6ONC - chains A and B; structure by X-ray diffraction, 1.50 A resolution.

== Chain A (and B) ==
Molecule: Carbon monoxide dehydrogenase
From: Desulfovibrio vulgaris
Notes: EC 1.2.7.4; chain B of this document is another copy of the same molecule, construct and numbering; everything in this record applies to it too
Reference sequence: Q72A99 (Q72A99_DESVH); residues 2-629 here = UniProt positions 2-629
Sequence (637 residues; row label = number of the first residue in the row; numbers below 1 keep their minus sign (Met-7 is residue -7)):
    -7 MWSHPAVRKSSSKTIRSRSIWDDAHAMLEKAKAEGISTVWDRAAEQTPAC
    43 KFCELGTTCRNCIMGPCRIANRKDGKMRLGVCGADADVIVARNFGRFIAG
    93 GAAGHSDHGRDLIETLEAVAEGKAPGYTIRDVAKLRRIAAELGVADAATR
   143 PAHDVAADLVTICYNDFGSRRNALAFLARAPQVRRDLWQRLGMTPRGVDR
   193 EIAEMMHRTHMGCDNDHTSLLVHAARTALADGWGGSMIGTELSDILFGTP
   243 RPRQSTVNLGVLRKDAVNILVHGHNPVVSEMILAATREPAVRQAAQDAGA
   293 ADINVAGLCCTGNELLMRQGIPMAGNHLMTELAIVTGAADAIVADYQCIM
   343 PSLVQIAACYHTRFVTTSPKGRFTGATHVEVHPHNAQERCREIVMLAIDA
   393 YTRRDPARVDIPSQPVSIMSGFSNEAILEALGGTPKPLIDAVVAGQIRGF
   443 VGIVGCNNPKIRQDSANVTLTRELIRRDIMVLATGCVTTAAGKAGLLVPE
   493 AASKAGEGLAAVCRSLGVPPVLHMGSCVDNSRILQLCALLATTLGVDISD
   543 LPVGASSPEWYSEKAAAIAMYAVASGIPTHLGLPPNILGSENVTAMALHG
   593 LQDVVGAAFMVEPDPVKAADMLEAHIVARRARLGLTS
Disordered / not traced: -7 to 3, 629 (chain B: -7 to 3)
Construct notes: expression tag (-7 to 1)
Ion coordination: 2Fe-2S cluster Fe: Cys42, Cys45 (shared with Cys42(B), Cys45(B) of chain B); 4Fe-4S cluster Fe: Cys51, Cys54, Cys59, Cys74; fe(4)-ni(1)-S(4) cluster Fe: His266, Cys302, Cys340, Cys448, Cys478; Fe ion: Cys519 (together with fe(4)-ni(1)-S(4) cluster)
Residues lining bound ligands:
  - 2Fe-2S cluster (FES): Cys42, Phe44, Cys45, Thr50, Arg60
  - 4Fe-4S cluster (SF4): Cys51, Arg52, Asn53, Cys54, Met56, Gly57, Pro58, Cys59, Gly72, Val73, Cys74, Ala76, Ile81, Arg84, Met203
  - fe(4)-ni(1)-S(4) cluster (XCC): His266, Cys301, Cys302, His319, Cys340, Gly447, Cys448, Gly477, Cys478, Cys519, Tyr553, Ser554, Lys556
What the authors report for this chain:
  - fe(4)-ni(1)-S(4) cluster coordination: His266, Cys302
  - 2Fe-2S cluster coordination: Cys42, Cys45 (proposed by the authors, not directly observed)
  - Fe ion coordination: Cys519

== Chain A / chain B interface ==
Residue-residue contacts (210):
  Val31(A) - Val73(B)  hydrophobic
  Arg34(A) - Gly72(B)  hydrogen bond (side chain-backbone)
  Arg34(A) - Val73(B)  hydrogen bond (side chain-backbone)
  Arg34(A) - Cys74(B)
  Arg34(A) - Gly75(B)
  Ala35(A) - Val73(B)  hydrophobic
  Glu37(A) - Lys68(B)
  Glu37(A) - Met69(B)  hydrogen bond (side chain-backbone)
  Gln38(A) - Cys59(B)
  Gln38(A) - Arg60(B)  hydrogen bond (side chain-backbone)
  Gln38(A) - Met69(B)
  Gln38(A) - Leu71(B)  hydrogen bond (side chain-backbone)
  Gln38(A) - Val73(B)
  Pro40(A) - Arg60(B)  hydrogen bond (backbone-side chain)
  Ala41(A) - Pro58(B)  hydrophobic
  Ala41(A) - Arg60(B)
  Cys42(A) - Arg60(B)
  Cys45(A) - Thr50(B)
  Cys45(A) - Arg52(B)
  Cys45(A) - Pro58(B)  hydrophobic
  Glu46(A) - Pro58(B)
  Thr50(A) - Cys45(B)
  Thr50(A) - Arg52(B)  hydrogen bond (backbone-side chain)
  Arg52(A) - Cys45(B)
  Arg52(A) - Thr50(B)
  Arg52(A) - Arg52(B)
  Arg52(A) - Asn85(B)
  Arg52(A) - Phe89(B)
  Asn53(A) - Phe89(B)
  Asn53(A) - Glu555(B)
  Cys54(A) - Phe89(B)  hydrophobic
  Cys54(A) - Tyr553(B)
  Ile55(A) - Asn450(B)  hydrogen bond (backbone-side chain)
  Ile55(A) - Lys452(B)  hydrogen bond (backbone-side chain)
  Ile55(A) - Trp552(B)
  Ile55(A) - Tyr553(B)  hydrogen bond (backbone-backbone)
  Ile55(A) - Leu575(B)  hydrophobic
  Ile55(A) - Asn578(B)
  Met56(A) - Val31(B)  hydrophobic
  Met56(A) - His319(B)  hydrogen bond
  Met56(A) - Asn450(B)
  Met56(A) - Pro451(B)
  Met56(A) - Lys452(B)  hydrogen bond (backbone-side chain)
  Met56(A) - Tyr553(B)  hydrophobic
  Gly57(A) - Lys452(B)  hydrogen bond (backbone-side chain)
  Pro58(A) - Ala41(B)  hydrophobic
  Pro58(A) - Cys45(B)  hydrophobic
  Pro58(A) - Glu46(B)
  Cys59(A) - Gln38(B)
  Arg60(A) - Gln38(B)  hydrogen bond (backbone-side chain)
  Arg60(A) - Pro40(B)  hydrogen bond (side chain-backbone)
  Arg60(A) - Ala41(B)
  Arg60(A) - Cys42(B)
  Lys68(A) - Glu37(B)
  Met69(A) - Glu37(B)  hydrogen bond (backbone-side chain)
  Met69(A) - Gln38(B)
  Leu71(A) - Gln38(B)  hydrogen bond (backbone-side chain)
  Gly72(A) - Arg34(B)  hydrogen bond (backbone-side chain)
  Val73(A) - Val31(B)
  Val73(A) - Arg34(B)  hydrogen bond (backbone-side chain)
  Val73(A) - Ala35(B)  hydrophobic
  Val73(A) - Gln38(B)
  Cys74(A) - Arg34(B)
  Cys74(A) - Met342(B)
  Cys74(A) - Pro343(B)
  Cys74(A) - Ser344(B)
  Gly75(A) - Arg34(B)
  Gly75(A) - Pro343(B)
  Ala76(A) - Pro343(B)
  Asn85(A) - Arg52(B)
  Arg88(A) - Gly92(B)
  Arg88(A) - Met198(B)
  Arg88(A) - Glu555(B)  salt bridge
  Phe89(A) - Arg52(B)
  Phe89(A) - Asn53(B)
  Phe89(A) - Cys54(B)  hydrophobic
  Gly92(A) - Arg88(B)
  Gly92(A) - Met198(B)
  Gly92(A) - His202(B)
  Ala95(A) - Ala195(B)
  Ala95(A) - Met198(B)  hydrophobic
  Ala95(A) - His199(B)
  Gly96(A) - His199(B)
  Asp99(A) - Glu196(B)
  Asp99(A) - His199(B)  salt bridge
  Arg102(A) - Ser161(B)  hydrogen bond
  Arg102(A) - Arg192(B)
  Arg102(A) - Ala195(B)
  Glu106(A) - Arg192(B)  salt bridge
  Glu109(A) - Arg162(B)  salt bridge
  Val152(A) - Arg162(B)
  Thr153(A) - Arg162(B)  hydrogen bond
  Tyr156(A) - Ser161(B)
  Tyr156(A) - Arg162(B)
  Phe159(A) - Phe159(B)
  Phe159(A) - Gly160(B)
  Phe159(A) - Ser161(B)
  Gly160(A) - Phe159(B)
  Gly160(A) - Gly160(B)
  Ser161(A) - Arg102(B)  hydrogen bond
  Ser161(A) - Tyr156(B)
  Ser161(A) - Phe159(B)
  Arg162(A) - Glu109(B)  salt bridge
  Arg162(A) - Val152(B)
  Arg162(A) - Thr153(B)  hydrogen bond
  Arg162(A) - Tyr156(B)
  Asp191(A) - Asp191(B)
  Asp191(A) - Arg192(B)
  Asp191(A) - Ala195(B)
  Arg192(A) - Arg102(B)
  Arg192(A) - Asp191(B)
  Ala195(A) - Ala95(B)
  Ala195(A) - Asp191(B)
  Glu196(A) - Asp99(B)
  Glu196(A) - Lys362(B)
  Met198(A) - Arg88(B)
  Met198(A) - Gly92(B)
  Met198(A) - Ala95(B)  hydrophobic
  Met198(A) - Met198(B)  hydrophobic
  His199(A) - Ala95(B)
  His199(A) - Gly96(B)
  His199(A) - Asp99(B)  salt bridge
  His199(A) - Tyr338(B)
  His199(A) - Gln339(B)  hydrogen bond
  His199(A) - Lys362(B)
  Arg200(A) - Pro361(B)  hydrogen bond (side chain-backbone)
  Arg200(A) - Lys362(B)
  His202(A) - Gly92(B)
  His202(A) - Tyr553(B)
  His202(A) - Ser554(B)
  His202(A) - Glu555(B)
  His202(A) - Lys556(B)  hydrogen bond (side chain-backbone)
  Met203(A) - His319(B)
  Met203(A) - Gln339(B)
  Met203(A) - Cys340(B)  hydrogen bond (backbone-backbone)
  Met203(A) - Met342(B)  hydrophobic
  Met203(A) - Tyr553(B)
  Gly204(A) - Tyr338(B)
  Gly204(A) - Gln339(B)  hydrogen bond (backbone-backbone)
  Gly204(A) - Cys340(B)  hydrogen bond (backbone-backbone)
  Gly204(A) - Ile341(B)  hydrogen bond (backbone-backbone)
  Gly204(A) - Phe365(B)
  Cys205(A) - Tyr338(B)  hydrophobic
  Cys205(A) - Gln339(B)  hydrogen bond (side chain-backbone)
  Cys205(A) - Lys362(B)  hydrogen bond (side chain-backbone)
  Cys205(A) - Gly363(B)
  Cys205(A) - Arg364(B)
  Cys205(A) - Phe365(B)
  Asp206(A) - Lys362(B)  hydrogen bond (backbone-backbone)
  Asp206(A) - Arg364(B)
  Asn207(A) - Pro343(B)
  Asn207(A) - Arg364(B)  hydrogen bond (backbone-backbone)
  Asn207(A) - Phe365(B)
  Asn207(A) - Thr366(B)  hydrogen bond (backbone-backbone)
  Asp208(A) - Arg364(B)  hydrogen bond (backbone-backbone)
  Asp208(A) - Thr366(B)  hydrogen bond
  Ser211(A) - Arg364(B)
  His319(A) - Met56(B)  hydrogen bond
  His319(A) - Met203(B)
  Tyr338(A) - His199(B)
  Tyr338(A) - Gly204(B)
  Tyr338(A) - Cys205(B)  hydrophobic
  Gln339(A) - His199(B)  hydrogen bond
  Gln339(A) - Met203(B)
  Gln339(A) - Gly204(B)  hydrogen bond (backbone-backbone)
  Gln339(A) - Cys205(B)
  Cys340(A) - Met203(B)  hydrogen bond (backbone-backbone)
  Cys340(A) - Gly204(B)  hydrogen bond (backbone-backbone)
  Ile341(A) - Gly204(B)  hydrogen bond (backbone-backbone)
  Met342(A) - Cys74(B)
  Met342(A) - Met203(B)  hydrophobic
  Pro343(A) - Cys74(B)
  Pro343(A) - Gly75(B)
  Pro343(A) - Ala76(B)
  Pro343(A) - Asn207(B)
  Ser344(A) - Cys74(B)
  Pro361(A) - Arg200(B)  hydrogen bond (backbone-side chain)
  Lys362(A) - Glu196(B)
  Lys362(A) - His199(B)
  Lys362(A) - Arg200(B)
  Lys362(A) - Cys205(B)  hydrogen bond (backbone-side chain)
  Lys362(A) - Asp206(B)  hydrogen bond (backbone-backbone)
  Gly363(A) - Cys205(B)
  Arg364(A) - Cys205(B)
  Arg364(A) - Asp206(B)
  Arg364(A) - Asn207(B)  hydrogen bond (backbone-backbone)
  Arg364(A) - Asp208(B)  hydrogen bond (backbone-backbone)
  Arg364(A) - Ser211(B)
  Phe365(A) - Gly204(B)
  Phe365(A) - Cys205(B)
  Phe365(A) - Asn207(B)
  Thr366(A) - Asn207(B)  hydrogen bond (backbone-backbone)
  Thr366(A) - Asp208(B)  hydrogen bond
  Asn450(A) - Ile55(B)  hydrogen bond (side chain-backbone)
  Pro451(A) - Met56(B)
  Lys452(A) - Ile55(B)  hydrogen bond (side chain-backbone)
  Lys452(A) - Met56(B)  hydrogen bond (side chain-backbone)
  Lys452(A) - Gly57(B)  hydrogen bond (side chain-backbone)
  Trp552(A) - Ile55(B)
  Tyr553(A) - Cys54(B)
  Tyr553(A) - Ile55(B)  hydrogen bond (backbone-backbone)
  Tyr553(A) - Met56(B)  hydrophobic
  Tyr553(A) - Met203(B)
  Ser554(A) - His202(B)
  Glu555(A) - Asn53(B)
  Glu555(A) - Arg88(B)  salt bridge
  Glu555(A) - His202(B)
  Lys556(A) - His202(B)  hydrogen bond (backbone-side chain)
  Leu575(A) - Ile55(B)  hydrophobic
  Asn578(A) - Ile55(B)
Other interface residues (no listed pair), chain A (90 interface residues in all): Ala91, Gly93, Ser98, Ile194, His209, Pro576
Other interface residues (no listed pair), chain B (90 interface residues in all): Arg70, Ala91, Gly93, Ser98, Ile194, His209, Pro576

== Overview ==
The chain A/chain B interface involves 90 residues from each chain; the contacts include 56 hydrogen bonds and
7 salt bridges. Polar contacts include Arg88(A)-Glu555(B), Asp99(A)-His199(B) and Glu106(A)-Arg192(B). Bound
to chain A: 4Fe-4S cluster, fe(4)-ni(1)-S(4) cluster and 2Fe-2S cluster. From the paper: fe(4)-ni(1)-S(4)
cluster coordination by His266(A) and Cys302(A); 2Fe-2S cluster coordination by Cys42(A) and Cys45(A).
Chain A and chain B are both Carbon monoxide dehydrogenase (Desulfovibrio vulgaris); the structure, Crystal
structure of Desulfovibrio vulgaris carbon monoxide dehydrogenase produced without CooC, as-isolated, was
determined by X-ray diffraction, deposited together with 6OND and 6ONS.
